7UWD - chains K and L of the 31 polymer chains in the assembly; structure by electron microscopy, 4.10 A resolution (low resolution: residue-level contacts below are approximate; hydrogen-bond / salt-bridge calls are withheld).

Chain K:
Molecule: V-type proton ATPase subunit E
Organism: Citrus limon
UniProtKB: Q9MB46 (VATE_CITUN); residues 1-230 here = UniProt positions 1-230
Chain sequence (230 residues; each row starts with the number of its first residue):
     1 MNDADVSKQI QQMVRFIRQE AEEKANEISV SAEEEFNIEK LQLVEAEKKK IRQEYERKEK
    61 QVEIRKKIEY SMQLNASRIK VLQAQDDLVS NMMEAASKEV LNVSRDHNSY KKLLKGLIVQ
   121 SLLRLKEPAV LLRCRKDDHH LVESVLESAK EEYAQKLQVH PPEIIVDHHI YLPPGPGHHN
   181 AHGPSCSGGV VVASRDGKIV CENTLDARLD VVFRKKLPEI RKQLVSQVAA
Disordered / not traced: 1, 168-175, 227-230

Chain L:
Molecule: V-type proton ATPase subunit G
Organism: Citrus limon
UniProtKB: A0A067DRZ4 (A0A067DRZ4_CITSI); numbering as in UniProt (aligned over 1-110)
Chain sequence (110 residues; each row starts with the number of its first residue):
     1 MASNRGHGGI QQLLAAEQEA QHIVAAARNA KMARLRQAKE EAEREIAEHR AQVEREFQRK
    61 LAESSGDSGA NVKRLEQETE VKIHHLNAGA EKIQYDVVQM LLKHVTTVKN
Disordered / not traced: 1-8, 110

Interface between chain K and chain L:
Contacting residue pairs - 42 pairs, chain K then chain L:
  Met13(K) with Ala16(L)
  Ile17(K) with Ala16(L); Glu19(L); Ala20(L)
  Ala21(K) with Ala20(L); Ile23(L)
  Lys24(K) with Val24(L)
  Ala25(K) with Ile23(L); Val24(L); Ala27(L)
  Ser29(K) with Ala27(L)
  Ala32(K) with Lys31(L)
  Phe36(K) with Leu35(L)
  Lys40(K) with Ala38(L); Lys39(L); Ala42(L); Glu43(L)
  Lys48(K) with His49(L)
  Ile51(K) with His49(L)
  Ser77(K) with Thr79(L)
  Gln85(K) with Leu86(L)
  Leu88(K) with Leu86(L); Ala90(L)
  Met92(K) with Val97(L)
  Ala95(K) with Gln94(L)
  Ala96(K) with Val98(L)
  Val100(K) with Leu102(L)
  Val103(K) with Leu102(L)
  Leu113(K) with Thr106(L)
  Gly116(K) with Val108(L)
  Leu117(K) with Val108(L)
  Gln120(K) with Val108(L)
  Arg208(K) with Val105(L); Val108(L)
  Leu209(K) with Val105(L)
  Val212(K) with His104(L); Val105(L)
  Glu219(K) with Met100(L)
  Ile220(K) with Val97(L)
  Gln223(K) with Ile93(L)
  Leu224(K) with Ala90(L); Ile93(L)
Also at the interface, not in a pair above, chain K (38 interface residues in all): Phe16, Glu20, Ile28, Glu33, Tyr70, Val81, Ala84, Glu99
Also at the interface, not in a pair above, chain L (33 interface residues in all): Arg34, Glu40, Asn71, Lys82, Ile83, Asn87, Gly89

Overview:
38 residues of chain K and 33 residues of chain L are in contact.
Here chain K is V-type proton ATPase subunit E and chain L is V-type proton ATPase subunit G, both from Citrus
limon. Entry 7UWD (Citrus V-ATPase State 2, H in contact with subunits AB) was determined by electron
microscopy, deposited together with 7UW9, 7UWA, 7UWB and 7UWC.
